4R9Y - chains D and H of the 4 polymer chains in the assembly; structure by X-ray diffraction, 4.11 A resolution (low resolution: residue-level contacts below are approximate; hydrogen-bond / salt-bridge calls are withheld).

Chain D:
Name: Platelet factor 4
Organism: Homo sapiens
UniProt: P02776 (PLF4_HUMAN); residues 1-70 here correspond to UniProt positions 32-101 (UniProt number = residue number + 31)
Chain sequence (70 residues; numbered 1 to 70; the number before each row is that of its first residue):
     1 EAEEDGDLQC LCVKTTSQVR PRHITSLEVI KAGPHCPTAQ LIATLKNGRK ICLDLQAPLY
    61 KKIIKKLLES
Not modelled in the structure: 1-5
Disulfide bonds: Cys10-Cys36, Cys12-Cys52

Chain H:
Name: Platelet factor 4 antibody KKO heavy chain
Organism: Mus musculus
Notes: antibody fragment or engineered binder
Chain sequence (218 residues; numbered 1 to 218; the number before each row is that of its first residue):
     1 VQLQQSGAEL VKPGASVKLS CKASGYTFTN YFIYWVKQRP GQGLEWIGEI NPRNGDTDFN
    61 EKFESRATLT VDKSSSTAYM QLSSLTSEDS AIYYCTRSPY GNNYGFTYWG QGTLVTVSAA
   121 KTTPPSVYPL APGCGDAAGS SVTLGCLVKG YFPESVTVTW NSGSLSSSVH TFPALLQSGL
   181 YTMSSSVTVP SSTWPSQTVT CSVAHPASST TVDKKLEP
Disulfide bonds: Cys21-Cys95, Cys146-Cys201

Interface between chain D and chain H:
Pairs across the interface - 4 pairs, chain D then chain H:
  Gln9(D) - Asn30(H)
  Gln9(D) - Tyr31(H)
  Cys12(D) - Tyr26(H)
  Val13(D) - Tyr26(H)
Other interface residues (no listed pair), chain D (4 interface residues in all): Gly6
Other interface residues (no listed pair), chain H (6 interface residues in all): Gly25, Thr27, Arg53

Overview:
4 residues of chain D and 6 residues of chain H are in contact.
Here chain D is Platelet factor 4 (Homo sapiens) and chain H is Platelet factor 4 antibody KKO heavy chain
(Mus musculus). Entry 4R9Y (Crystal structure of KKOFab in complex with platelet factor 4) was determined by
X-ray diffraction (same publication as 4R97 and 4R9W).
